Entry 4YY3 (X-ray diffraction, 3.60 A resolution); this record covers chains A and T of the 22 polymer chains in the assembly.

# Chain A
Molecule: 16S rRNA
Organism: Thermus thermophilus HB8
Sequence (1522 nucleotides; numbered 0 to 1544 plus 19 insertion-coded residues; 42 numbers in that range are skipped by the numbering (no residue carries them; nothing is unmodelled there); the number before each row is that of its first residue; a row labelled like 190A-190L holds insertion residues (190A, then the next letters in order); numbering starts at 0):
     0 UUUGUUGGAG AGUUUGAUCC UGGCUCAGGG UGAACGCUGG CGGCGUGCCU AAGACAUGCA
    60 AGUCGUGCGG G
    73 CCGCGGGGUU UU
    88 ACUCCG
    95 UGGUC
   101 AGCGGCGGAC GGGUGAGUAA CGCGUGGGU
  129A G
   130 ACCUACCCGG AAGAGGGGGA CAACCCGGGG AAACUCGGGC UAAUCCCCCA UGUGGACCCG
   190 C
190A-190L CCCUUGGGGUGU
   191 GUCCAAAGGG CUUU
   216 GCCCGCUUCC GGAUGGGCCC GCGUCCCAUC AGCUAGUUGG UGGGGUAAUG GCCCACCAAG
   276 GCGACGACGG GUAGCCGGUC UGAGAGGAUG GCCGGCCACA GGGGCACUGA GACACGGGCC
   336 CCACUCCUAC GGGAGGCAGC AGUUAGGAAU CUUCCGCAAU GGGCGCAAGC CUGACGGAGC
   396 GACGCCGCUU GGAGGAAGAA GCCCUUCGGG GUGUAAACUC CUGAA
   442 CCCGGGACGA AACCCCCGAC GA
   474 GGGGACUGAC GGUACCGGG
   494 GUAAUAGCGC CGGCCAACUC CGUGCCAGCA GCCGCGGUAA UACGGAGGGC GCGAGCGUUA
   554 CCCGGAUUCA CUGGGCGUAA AGGGCGUGUA GGCGGCCUGG GGCGUCCCAU GUGAAAGACC
   614 ACGGCUCAAC CGUGGGGGAG CGUGGGAUAC GCUCAGGCUA GACGGUGGGA GAGGGUGGUG
   674 GAAUUCCCGG AGUAGCGGUG AAAUGCGCAG AUACCGGGAG GAACGCCGAU GGCGAAGGCA
   734 GCCACCUGGU CCACCCGUGA CGCUGAGGCG CGAAAGCGUG GGGAGCAAAC CGGAUUAGAU
   794 ACCCGGGUAG UCCACGCCCU AAACGAUGCG CGCUAGGUCU CUGGGUCU
   848 CCUGGGGGCC GAAGCUAACG CGUUAAGCGC GCCGCCUGGG GAGUACGGCC GCAAGGCUGA
   908 AACUCAAAGG AAUUGACGGG GGCCCGCACA AGCGGUGGAG CAUGUGGUUU AAUUCGAAGC
   968 AACGCGAAGA ACCUUACCAG GCCUUGACAU GCUAGG
 1003A G
  1004 AACCCGGGUG AAAGCCUGGG GUGCCCC
1030A-1030D GCGA
  1031 GGGGAGCCCU AGCACAGGUG CUGCAUGGCC GUCGUCAGCU CGUGCCGUGA GGUGUUGGGU
  1091 UAAGUCCCGC AACGAGCGCA ACCCCCGCCG UUAGUUGCCA GCGGUUCGGC CGGGCACUCU
  1151 AACGGGACUG CCCGCGAAA
  1171 GCGGGAGGAA GGAGGGGACG ACGUCUGGUC AGCAUGGCCC UUACGGCCUG GGCGACACAC
  1231 GUGCUACAAU GCCCACUACA AAGCGAUGCC ACCCGGCAAC GGGGAGCUAA UCGCAAAAAG
  1291 GUGGGCCCAG UUCGGAUUGG GGUCUGCAAC CCGACCCCAU GAAGCCGGAA UCGCUAGUAA
  1351 UCGCGGAUCA G
 1361A C
  1362 CAUGCCGCGG UGAAUACGUU CCCGGGCCUU GUACACACCG CCCGUCACGC CAUGGGAGCG
  1422 GGCUCUACCC GAAGUCGCCG GG
  1446 AGCCUACGGG
  1459 CAGGCGCCGA GGGUAGGGCC CGUGACUGGG GCGAAGUCGU AACAAGGUAG CUGUACCGGA
  1519 AGGUGCGGCU GGAUCACCUC CUUUCU
Unresolved in the structure: 0-4, 1535-1538
Metal / ion sites: Mg2+ site 1 near G21 (its only coordinating residue here); Mg2+ site 2: G46, G394; Mg2+ site 3: C48, G115; Mg2+ site 4 near A53 (its only coordinating residue here); Mg2+ site 5: C58, U387; Mg2+ site 6 near G111 (its only coordinating residue here); Mg2+ site 7: G117, G289; Mg2+ site 8 near G122 (its only coordinating residue here); Mg2+ site 9: U129, G231, G232; Mg2+ site 10 near G190K (its only coordinating residue here); Mg2+ site 11 near U190J (its only coordinating residue here); Mg2+ site 12 near A195 (its only coordinating residue here); 80 more Mg2+ sites not listed

# Chain T
Name: 30S ribosomal protein S20
Organism: Thermus thermophilus HB8
UniProt: P80380 (RS20_THET8); numbering as in UniProt (aligned over 1-106)
Sequence (106 residues; numbered 1 to 106; the number before each row is that of its first residue):
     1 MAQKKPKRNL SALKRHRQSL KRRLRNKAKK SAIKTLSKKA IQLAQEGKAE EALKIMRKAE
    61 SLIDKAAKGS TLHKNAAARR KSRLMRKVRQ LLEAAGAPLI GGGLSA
Unresolved in the structure: 1-7

# Chain A / chain T interface
Contacting residue pairs (94; chain A residue first):
  A60(A) - Leu10(T)  phosphate contact
  G61(A) - Leu10(T)  phosphate contact
  G102(A) - Arg17(T)  salt bridge to the phosphate
  C103(A) - Lys14(T)  phosphate contact
  C103(A) - Arg17(T)  salt bridge to the phosphate
  C103(A) - Lys21(T)  phosphate contact
  G104(A) - Lys14(T)  hydrogen bond to the base
  G104(A) - Gln18(T)  hydrogen bond to the phosphate
  G104(A) - Lys21(T)  salt bridge to the phosphate
  G105(A) - Arg22(T)  salt bridge to the phosphate
  C106(A) - Arg15(T)  base contact
  G107(A) - Arg15(T)  hydrogen bond to the base
  G108(A) - Arg15(T)  base contact
  C132(A) - Lys74(T)  hydrogen bond to the phosphate
  C132(A) - Asn75(T)  hydrogen bond to the phosphate
  U133(A) - Lys74(T)  salt bridge to the phosphate
  C175(A) - Arg25(T)  sugar contact
  C176(A) - Lys29(T)  salt bridge to the phosphate
  C177(A) - Lys65(T)  salt bridge to the phosphate
  C178(A) - Lys65(T)  salt bridge to the phosphate
  A185(A) - Glu60(T)  base contact
  A185(A) - Ala78(T)  phosphate contact
  A185(A) - Lys81(T)  hydrogen bond to the base
  C186(A) - Ala78(T)  sugar contact
  C186(A) - Lys81(T)  sugar contact
  C186(A) - Ser82(T)  hydrogen bond to the sugar
  C186(A) - Met85(T)  hydrogen bond to the sugar
  C187(A) - Ser82(T)  phosphate contact
  C187(A) - Met85(T)  sugar contact
  C187(A) - Arg86(T)  salt bridge to the phosphate
  C187(A) - Arg89(T)  hydrogen bond to the sugar
  C187(A) - Leu104(T)  base contact
  C187(A) - Ser105(T)  hydrogen bond to the base
  C188(A) - Arg86(T)  salt bridge to the phosphate
  C188(A) - Arg89(T)  hydrogen bond to the sugar
  C188(A) - Ser105(T)  hydrogen bond to the base
  G190K(A) - Ser105(T)  base contact
  U190L(A) - Ser105(T)  hydrogen bond to the base
  U190L(A) - Ala106(T)  base contact
  G191(A) - Met85(T)  base contact
  G191(A) - Gly101(T)  hydrogen bond to the sugar
  G191(A) - Gly102(T)  hydrogen bond to the sugar
  G191(A) - Gly103(T)  base contact
  G191(A) - Leu104(T)  sugar contact
  G191(A) - Ser105(T)  hydrogen bond to the base
  U192(A) - Glu60(T)  hydrogen bond to the sugar
  U192(A) - Gly102(T)  sugar contact
  U192(A) - Gly103(T)  sugar contact
  C193(A) - Arg57(T)  salt bridge to the phosphate
  C193(A) - Glu60(T)  sugar contact
  C193(A) - Ser61(T)  phosphate contact
  C193(A) - Asp64(T)  hydrogen bond to the sugar
  C194(A) - Ser61(T)  hydrogen bond to the phosphate
  C194(A) - Asp64(T)  sugar contact
  C194(A) - Lys65(T)  phosphate contact
  C194(A) - Lys68(T)  hydrogen bond to the sugar
  A195(A) - Lys65(T)  phosphate contact
  A195(A) - Lys68(T)  hydrogen bond to the sugar
  U223(A) - Lys68(T)  sugar contact
  G259(A) - Arg83(T)  salt bridge to the phosphate
  G259(A) - Lys87(T)  salt bridge to the phosphate
  G260(A) - Arg83(T)  salt bridge to the phosphate
  U261(A) - Arg79(T)  salt bridge to the phosphate
  U261(A) - Arg83(T)  hydrogen bond to the base
  A262(A) - Lys74(T)  sugar contact
  A262(A) - Asn75(T)  hydrogen bond to the sugar
  A263(A) - Arg79(T)  salt bridge to the phosphate
  C322(A) - Arg23(T)  sugar contact
  U323(A) - Ser19(T)  sugar contact
  U323(A) - Arg22(T)  phosphate contact
  U323(A) - Arg23(T)  phosphate contact
  U323(A) - Asn26(T)  hydrogen bond to the phosphate
  G324(A) - Arg22(T)  salt bridge to the phosphate
  G324(A) - Asn26(T)  hydrogen bond to the phosphate
  G324(A) - Ser70(T)  hydrogen bond to the phosphate
  A325(A) - Ser70(T)  hydrogen bond to the phosphate
  A325(A) - Lys74(T)  phosphate contact
  G332(A) - Leu10(T)  phosphate contact
  G333(A) - His16(T)  hydrogen bond to the sugar
  U1436(A) - Arg23(T)  salt bridge to the phosphate
  G1438(A) - Lys34(T)  salt bridge to the phosphate
  C1439(A) - Lys38(T)  salt bridge to the phosphate
  G1453(A) - Leu36(T)  sugar contact
  G1453(A) - Lys39(T)  phosphate contact
  G1454(A) - Ala32(T)  phosphate contact
  G1454(A) - Thr35(T)  sugar contact
  G1454(A) - Lys39(T)  salt bridge to the phosphate
  G1455(A) - Ala28(T)  phosphate contact
  G1455(A) - Ser31(T)  hydrogen bond to the phosphate
  G1455(A) - Ala32(T)  phosphate contact
  G1455(A) - Thr35(T)  hydrogen bond to the phosphate
  C1459(A) - Lys27(T)  hydrogen bond to the phosphate
  C1459(A) - Ser31(T)  hydrogen bond to the phosphate
  A1460(A) - Lys27(T)  salt bridge to the phosphate
Interface residues without a listed pair, chain A (49 interface residues in all): C131, C174, C1437
Interface residues without a listed pair, chain T (52 interface residues in all): Ser11, Leu24, Lys58, His73, Ala76, Arg80

# In short
49 residues of chain A face 52 of chain T across their interface, with 32 hydrogen bonds and 22 salt bridges.
Polar pairs include G104(A)-Lys14(T), G107(A)-Arg15(T) and A185(A)-Lys81(T). G46(A) and G394(A) form the Mg2+
site 2. C48(A) and G115(A) form the Mg2+ site 3.
Chain A is 16S rRNA and chain T is 30S ribosomal protein S20, both from Thermus thermophilus HB8; the
structure, 30S ribosomal subunit- HigB complex, was determined by X-ray diffraction.
